PDB entry 4C05 | X-ray diffraction, 2.19 A resolution | chain A

[Chain A]
Name: Protein arginine N-methyltransferase 6
Organism: Mus musculus
Notes: EC 2.1.1.-, 2.1.1.125
UniProt: Q6NZB1 (ANM6_MOUSE); residue numbers follow UniProt; this construct covers 1-378
Chain sequence (382 residues; each row starts with the number of its first residue; numbers below 1 keep their minus sign (Arg-3 is residue -3)):
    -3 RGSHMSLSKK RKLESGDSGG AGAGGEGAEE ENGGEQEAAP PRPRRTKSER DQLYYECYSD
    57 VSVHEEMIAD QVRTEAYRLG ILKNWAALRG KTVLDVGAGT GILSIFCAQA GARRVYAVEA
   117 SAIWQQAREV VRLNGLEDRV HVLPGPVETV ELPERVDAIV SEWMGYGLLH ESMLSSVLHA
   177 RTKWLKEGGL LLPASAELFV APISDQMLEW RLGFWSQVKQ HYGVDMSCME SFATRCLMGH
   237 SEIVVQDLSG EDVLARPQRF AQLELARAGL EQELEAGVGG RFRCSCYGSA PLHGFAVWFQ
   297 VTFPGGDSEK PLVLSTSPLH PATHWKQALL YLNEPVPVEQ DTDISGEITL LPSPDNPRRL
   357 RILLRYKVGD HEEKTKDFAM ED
Unresolved in the structure: -3 to 55, 302-304, 377-378
Sequence notes: expression tag (-3 to 0); variant Leu315 (Phe in Q6NZB1)
Swiss-Prot annotation at these positions:
  - active site: Glu158, Glu167
  - binding site (S-adenosyl-L-methionine): His60, Arg69, Gly93, Glu115, Glu144
  - modified residue: Arg38 (Asymmetric dimethylarginine)
Residues lining bound ligands: S-adenosylhomocysteine (SAH): His60, Met63, Arg69, Gly93, Ala94, Gly95, Thr96, Gly97, Ile98, Leu99, Val114, Glu115, Ala116, Ser117, Ile119, Gly141, Pro142, Val143, Glu144, Glu158, Met169, Ser172, Arg354

[Summary]
Bound to chain A: S-adenosylhomocysteine. Curated annotation (UniProt) lists active-site residues Glu158 and
Glu167 and 5 S-adenosyl-L-methionine-binding residues.
Chain A is Protein arginine N-methyltransferase 6 (Mus musculus); the structure, Crystal structure of M.
musculus protein arginine methyltransferase PRMT6 with SAH, was determined by X-ray diffraction (same
publication as 4C03, 4C04, 4C06, 4C07 and 4C08).
